PDB entry 7AGX | electron microscopy, 3.60 A resolution | chains 1A and 1B of the 33 polymer chains in the assembly

[Chain 1A (and 1B)]
Protein: Surface presentation of antigens protein SpaP
Source organism: Salmonella typhimurium (strain LT2 / SGSC1412 / ATCC 700720)
Notes: chain 1B of this document is another copy of the same molecule, construct and numbering; everything in this record applies to it too
UniProtKB: P40700 (SPAP_SALTY); numbering as in UniProt (aligned over 1-224)
Amino-acid sequence (224 residues; each row starts with the number of its first residue):
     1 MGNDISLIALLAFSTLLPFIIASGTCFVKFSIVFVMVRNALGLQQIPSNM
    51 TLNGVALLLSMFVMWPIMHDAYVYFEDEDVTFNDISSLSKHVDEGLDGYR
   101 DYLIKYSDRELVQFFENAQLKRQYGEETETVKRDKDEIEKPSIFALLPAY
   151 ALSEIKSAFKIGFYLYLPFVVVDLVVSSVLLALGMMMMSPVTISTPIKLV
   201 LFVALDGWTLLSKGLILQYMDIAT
Unresolved in the structure: 1, 122-140, 221-224 (chain 1B: 1, 78-83, 120-137, 221-224)

[Interface between chain 1A and chain 1B]
Residue-residue contacts (35):
  Pro18(1A) with Met50(1B)
  Phe19(1A) with Met50(1B), hydrophobic
  Ala22(1A) with Thr51(1B)
  Ile32(1A) with Ile46(1B), hydrophobic
  Val35(1A) with Gln45(1B); Ile46(1B), hydrophobic
  Met36(1A) with Ile46(1B), hydrophobic; Leu199(1B), hydrophobic
  Arg38(1A) with Gln45(1B)
  Asn49(1A) with Gln45(1B), hydrogen bond
  Leu111(1A) with Thr209(1B)
  Phe114(1A) with Lys213(1B); Ile216(1B), hydrophobic; Leu217(1B), hydrophobic
  Phe115(1A) with Leu59(1B), hydrophobic; Phe62(1B), hydrophobic; Ile216(1B), hydrophobic
  Gln119(1A) with Phe62(1B)
  Lys121(1A) with Pro66(1B)
  Phe144(1A) with Phe62(1B)
  Pro148(1A) with Phe62(1B), hydrophobic
  Ile155(1A) with Trp208(1B)
  Lys156(1A) with Val203(1B), hydrogen bond (side chain-backbone); Asp206(1B), salt bridge
  Phe159(1A) with Val203(1B), hydrophobic; Trp208(1B)
  Phe163(1A) with Val200(1B), hydrophobic
  Tyr166(1A) with Thr195(1B); Pro196(1B), hydrophobic
  Val170(1A) with Ile193(1B), hydrophobic
  Leu174(1A) with Met188(1B), hydrophobic
  Met186(1A) with Met186(1B), hydrophobic
  Met187(1A) with Met187(1B)
  Ser189(1A) with Met187(1B)
  Pro190(1A) with Met187(1B)
Also at the interface, not in a pair above, chain 1A (36 interface residues in all): Ala118, Ala145, Leu147, Ala151, Leu152, Lys160, Asp173, Ser177, Leu181, Met188
Also at the interface, not in a pair above, chain 1B (31 interface residues in all): Leu43, Pro47, Val55, Leu58, Leu183, Gly184, Met185, Thr192, Ser212

[Overview]
The interface between chain 1A and chain 1B involves 36 residues on one side and 31 on the other; the contacts
include 2 hydrogen bonds and 1 salt bridge. Polar contacts include Lys156(1A)-Asp206(1B), Asn49(1A)-Gln45(1B)
and Lys156(1A)-Val203(1B).
Both chains are Surface presentation of antigens protein SpaP (Salmonella typhimurium (strain LT2 / SGSC1412 /
ATCC 700720)). Entry 7AGX (Apo-state type 3 secretion system export apparatus complex from Salmonella enterica
typhimurium) was determined by electron microscopy together with 7AH9 and 7AHI from the same study.
